5CZA - chains N and a of the 28 polymer chains in the assembly; structure by X-ray diffraction, 2.50 A resolution.

Chain N:
Protein: Proteasome subunit beta type-1
Organism: Saccharomyces cerevisiae (strain ATCC 204508 / S288c)
Notes: EC 3.4.25.1
Reference sequence: P38624 (PSB1_YEAST); residues 1-196 here correspond to UniProt positions 20-215 (UniProt number = residue number + 19)
Chain sequence (196 residues; numbered 1 to 196; the number before each row is that of its first residue):
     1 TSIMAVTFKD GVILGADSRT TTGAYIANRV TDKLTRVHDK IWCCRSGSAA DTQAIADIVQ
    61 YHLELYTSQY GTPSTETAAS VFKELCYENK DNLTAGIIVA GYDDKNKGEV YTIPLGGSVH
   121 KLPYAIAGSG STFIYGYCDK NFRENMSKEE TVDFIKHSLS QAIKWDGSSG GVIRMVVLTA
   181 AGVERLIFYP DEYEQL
Swiss-Prot annotation at these positions:
  - active site: Thr1 (Nucleophile)
What the authors report for this chain:
  - catalytic residues: Lys33 (proposed by the authors, not directly observed)

Chain a:
Protein: Proteasome subunit beta type-7
Organism: Saccharomyces cerevisiae (strain ATCC 204508 / S288c)
Notes: EC 3.4.25.1
Reference sequence: P30657 (PSB7_YEAST); residues -12 to 233 here correspond to UniProt positions 21-266 (UniProt number = residue number + 33)
Chain sequence (246 residues; each row starts with the number of its first residue; numbers below 1 keep their minus sign (Thr-12 is residue -12)):
   -12 TQIANAGASP MVNTQQPIVT GTSVISMKYD NGVIIAADNL GSYGSLLRFN GVERLIPVGD
    48 NTVVGISGDI SDMQHIERLL KDLVTENAYD NPLADAEEAL EPSYIFEYLA TVMYQRRSKM
   108 NPLWNAIIVA GVQSNGDQFL RYVNLLGVTY SSPTLATGFG AHMANPLLRK VVDRESDIPK
   168 TTVQVAEEAI VNAMRVLYYR DARSSRNFSL AIIDKNTGLT FKKNLQVENM KWDFAKDIKG
   228 YGTQKI
Disordered / not traced: -12 to 0, 233

Interface between chain N and chain a:
Pairs across the interface - 59 pairs, chain N then chain a:
  Arg19(N) with Ala189(a)
  Thr21(N) with Ala189(a)
  Ala24(N) with Phe146(a), hydrophobic; Arg187(a); Asp188(a); Ala189(a), hydrogen bond (backbone-backbone); Arg190(a)
  Tyr25(N) with Phe146(a); Arg187(a)
  Ile26(N) with Tyr186(a); Arg187(a), hydrogen bond (backbone-backbone); Asp188(a); Ala189(a)
  Ala27(N) with Arg187(a), hydrogen bond (backbone-side chain)
  Asn28(N) with Arg187(a)
  Arg29(N) with Tyr186(a); Arg187(a); Lys218(a), hydrogen bond (side chain-backbone); Trp219(a); Phe221(a)
  Val30(N) with Phe221(a), hydrophobic; Ala222(a), hydrophobic; Ile225(a), hydrophobic
  Asp32(N) with Lys226(a); Gly227(a), hydrogen bond (side chain-backbone)
  Leu34(N) with Gln231(a)
  Thr35(N) with Tyr228(a); Gln231(a)
  Arg36(N) with Gln231(a), hydrogen bond (backbone-side chain)
  Trp42(N) with Gln231(a)
  Arg45(N) with Tyr228(a)
  Gln53(N) with Tyr228(a), hydrogen bond (backbone-side chain)
  Ala56(N) with Tyr228(a)
  Asp57(N) with Tyr228(a), hydrogen bond
  Phe133(N) with Leu33(a), hydrophobic
  Lys164(N) with Leu34(a)
  Trp165(N) with Ser32(a); Leu33(a); Leu34(a), hydrogen bond (backbone-backbone); Arg35(a)
  Asp166(N) with Ser32(a)
  Gly167(N) with Ser32(a), hydrogen bond (backbone-backbone); Leu34(a); Ala189(a)
  Gly171(N) with Trp219(a)
  Val172(N) with Trp219(a), hydrophobic
  Arg174(N) with Ala222(a), hydrogen bond (side chain-backbone); Ile225(a)
  Arg185(N) with Lys226(a); Gln231(a)
  Ile187(N) with Ala222(a), hydrophobic; Lys223(a)
  Tyr189(N) with Trp219(a); Asp220(a); Lys223(a)
  Pro190(N) with Trp219(a)
  Asp191(N) with Arg193(a), salt bridge
  Glu194(N) with Tyr185(a), hydrogen bond; Arg193(a), salt bridge
Also at the interface, not in a pair above, chain N (34 interface residues in all): Ile163, Ser168
Also at the interface, not in a pair above, chain a (26 interface residues in all): Asn37, Met150, Met217

Overview:
34 residues of chain N face 26 of chain a across their interface, with 12 hydrogen bonds and 2 salt bridges.
Among the polar pairs are Asp191(N)-Arg193(a), Glu194(N)-Arg193(a) and Ala27(N)-Arg187(a). UniProt lists
active-site residue Thr1(N) on chain N. From the paper: the catalytic residue Lys33(N).
Here chain N is Proteasome subunit beta type-1 and chain a is Proteasome subunit beta type-7, both from
Saccharomyces cerevisiae (strain ATCC 204508 / S288c). Entry 5CZA (Yeast 20S proteasome beta5-D166N mutant)
was determined by X-ray diffraction, deposited together with 5CZ4, 5CZ5, 5CZ6, 5CZ7, 5CZ8, 5CZ9 and 16 further
entries.
